PDB entry 8EL3 | X-ray diffraction, 1.57 A resolution | chains A and B of the 6 polymer chains in the assembly

Chain A:
Name: Phycoerythrin alpha-1 subunit
Organism: Hemiselmis andersenii
UniProt: U5TBU5 (PHEA1_HEMAN); residues 1-67 here correspond to UniProt positions 48-114 (UniProt number = residue number + 47)
Sequence (67 residues; row label = number of the first residue in the row):
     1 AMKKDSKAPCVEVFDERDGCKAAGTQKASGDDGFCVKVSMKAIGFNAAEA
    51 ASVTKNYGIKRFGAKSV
Not modelled in the structure: 65-67
Modified / non-standard residues: K4 (5-hydroxylysine; LYZ)
Swiss-Prot annotation at these positions:
  - binding site ((2R,3E)-phycoerythrobilin): D5, S6, E16, R17, C20, T25, K27, A28, K37
Covalent attachments: phycoerythrobilin (PEB) linked to C20
Ligand contacts:
  - DiCys-(15,16)-Dihydrobiliverdin (AX9): Y57, G58, I59, K60, R61, F62, G63, A64
  - phycoerythrobilin (PEB), molecule 1: M2, K3, K4, D5, S6, K7, F45
  - phycoerythrobilin (PEB), molecule 2: V13, F14, D15, R17, F34, C35, V36
  - phycoerythrobilin (PEB), molecule 3: F14, E16, D18, K21, A22, T25, Q26, K27, A28, S29, G30, G33, F34, C35, K37
  - phycoerythrobilin (PEB), molecule 4: F45, N46, A47

Chain B:
Name: Phycoerythrin550 beta subunit
Organism: Hemiselmis andersenii
UniProt: U5T8W0 (U5T8W0_HEMAN); residue numbers follow UniProt; this construct covers 1-177
Sequence (177 residues; each row starts with the number of its first residue):
     1 MLDAFSKVITSADGKAAYVGGADLQALKKFVSEGNKRMDSVNAIVSNASC
    51 IVSDSVSGMVCENPSLIAPNGGVYTNRKMAACLRDAEIILRYVSYSLLSG
   101 DSSVLEDRCLNGLKETYASLGVPAAGNARTISIMKATVIGFITNNSQQKK
   151 LSTPAGDCSALASEVGGYFDKVSSALA
Construct notes: conflict V172 (Glu in U5T8W0)
Swiss-Prot annotation at these positions:
  - binding site ((2R,3E)-phycoerythrobilin): Y18, K28, N35, D39, C82, R84, D85, N144, P154, G156, C158
  - binding site (15,16-dihydrobiliverdin): C50, D54, C61, R129, Q148, K149
Covalent attachments: DiCys-(15,16)-Dihydrobiliverdin (AX9) linked to C50, C61; phycoerythrobilin (PEB) linked to C82, C158
Ligand contacts:
  - DiCys-(15,16)-Dihydrobiliverdin (AX9): I51, D54, S57, G58, E62, R129, I133, A136, T137, G140, F141, N145, S146, Q147, Q148, K149
  - phycoerythrobilin (PEB), molecule 1: L24, K28, N35, K36, M38, D39, S40, F141, I142, N144, L151, T153, P154, A155, G156, D157
  - phycoerythrobilin (PEB), molecule 2: V56, M59, L66, G72, V73, R77, K78, A81, R84, D85, I88, I89, Y92, R108, C109, L113, T116, Y117, L120, V122, P123, G126, N127, T130
  - phycoerythrobilin (PEB), molecule 3: N76, R77, A80

Chain A / chain B interface:
Contacting residue pairs (88; chain A residue first):
  A1(A) - D107(B)  hydrogen bond (backbone-backbone)
  A1(A) - R108(B)
  A1(A) - N111(B)
  M2(A) - D107(B)  hydrogen bond (backbone-backbone)
  M2(A) - R108(B)
  M2(A) - C109(B)
  M2(A) - N111(B)  hydrogen bond (backbone-backbone)
  M2(A) - L113(B)  hydrophobic
  M2(A) - T116(B)
  K3(A) - R108(B)
  K4(A) - T116(B)
  S6(A) - R84(B)  hydrogen bond
  S6(A) - I88(B)
  K7(A) - Y92(B)  hydrogen bond (backbone-side chain)
  A8(A) - Y92(B)  hydrophobic
  P9(A) - R91(B)
  P9(A) - Y92(B)
  P9(A) - Y95(B)  hydrophobic
  C10(A) - R91(B)
  V11(A) - V41(B)  hydrophobic
  V11(A) - V45(B)
  V11(A) - L98(B)  hydrophobic
  V13(A) - N42(B)
  K27(A) - Y18(B)  hydrogen bond
  A28(A) - Y18(B)  hydrophobic
  A28(A) - V19(B)
  A28(A) - G20(B)
  S29(A) - G20(B)
  S29(A) - G21(B)  hydrogen bond (backbone-backbone)
  G30(A) - G21(B)
  D32(A) - G21(B)
  F34(A) - G20(B)
  F34(A) - G21(B)
  F34(A) - L24(B)  hydrophobic
  C35(A) - V19(B)
  V36(A) - F5(B)
  V36(A) - A17(B)
  V36(A) - Y18(B)
  V36(A) - V19(B)  hydrogen bond (backbone-backbone)
  V36(A) - M38(B)  hydrophobic
  V36(A) - L98(B)  hydrophobic
  K37(A) - A16(B)
  K37(A) - A17(B)
  K37(A) - Y18(B)
  V38(A) - F5(B)  hydrophobic
  V38(A) - V8(B)
  V38(A) - A16(B)
  V38(A) - A17(B)  hydrogen bond (backbone-backbone)
  V38(A) - L98(B)  hydrophobic
  S39(A) - V8(B)
  S39(A) - G14(B)
  S39(A) - A16(B)
  M40(A) - V8(B)
  M40(A) - I9(B)  hydrophobic
  M40(A) - D13(B)
  M40(A) - G14(B)  hydrogen bond (backbone-backbone)
  M40(A) - Y92(B)
  M40(A) - R108(B)
  I43(A) - R84(B)
  I43(A) - E87(B)
  I43(A) - I88(B)  hydrophobic
  I43(A) - R91(B)
  F45(A) - A80(B)
  F45(A) - A81(B)  hydrophobic
  F45(A) - R84(B)
  A47(A) - N76(B)  hydrogen bond (backbone-side chain)
  E49(A) - S53(B)  hydrogen bond
  E49(A) - L83(B)
  A50(A) - N76(B)
  A50(A) - M79(B)
  A50(A) - A80(B)
  A50(A) - L83(B)  hydrophobic
  A51(A) - N76(B)  hydrogen bond (backbone-side chain)
  V53(A) - S53(B)
  V53(A) - S57(B)
  V53(A) - M79(B)  hydrophobic
  T54(A) - N76(B)
  T54(A) - M79(B)
  Y57(A) - S57(B)
  Y57(A) - V60(B)  hydrophobic
  Y57(A) - C61(B)
  Y57(A) - I67(B)  hydrophobic
  R61(A) - D54(B)  salt bridge
  R61(A) - S57(B)
  F62(A) - D54(B)
  F62(A) - Q147(B)
  F62(A) - Q148(B)
  G63(A) - Q147(B)
Also at the interface, not in a pair above, chain A (39 interface residues in all): G44, N46, G58, A64
Also at the interface, not in a pair above, chain B (48 interface residues in all): K15, A22, V56, P64, S94, G112

Summary:
Chain A and chain B form an interface of 39 and 48 residues respectively, with 13 hydrogen bonds and 1 salt
bridge. Polar pairs include R61(A)-D54(B), S6(A)-R84(B) and K7(A)-Y92(B). One phycoerythrobilin molecule is
bound between chain A and chain B.
Here chain A is Phycoerythrin alpha-1 subunit and chain B is Phycoerythrin550 beta subunit, both from
Hemiselmis andersenii. Entry 8EL3 (Light harvesting phycobiliprotein HaPE555 from the cryptophyte Hemiselmis
andersenii CCMP644 in a loose interface filament) was determined by X-ray diffraction, deposited together with
7SSF, 7SUT, 8EL4, 8EL5 and 8EL6.
